Entry 5LNW (X-ray diffraction, 1.90 A resolution); this record covers chains A and D of the 4 polymer chains in the assembly.

# Chain A (and D)
Molecule: Pyridoxal 5'-phosphate synthase subunit PDX1.3
From: Arabidopsis thaliana
Notes: EC 4.3.3.6; fragment: PLP synthase subunit Pdx1.3; chain D of this document is another copy of the same molecule, construct and numbering; everything in this record applies to it too
UniProtKB: Q8L940 (PDX13_ARATH); residues 2-310 here correspond to UniProt positions 1-309 (UniProt number = residue number - 1)
Amino-acid sequence (316 residues; each row starts with the number of its first residue):
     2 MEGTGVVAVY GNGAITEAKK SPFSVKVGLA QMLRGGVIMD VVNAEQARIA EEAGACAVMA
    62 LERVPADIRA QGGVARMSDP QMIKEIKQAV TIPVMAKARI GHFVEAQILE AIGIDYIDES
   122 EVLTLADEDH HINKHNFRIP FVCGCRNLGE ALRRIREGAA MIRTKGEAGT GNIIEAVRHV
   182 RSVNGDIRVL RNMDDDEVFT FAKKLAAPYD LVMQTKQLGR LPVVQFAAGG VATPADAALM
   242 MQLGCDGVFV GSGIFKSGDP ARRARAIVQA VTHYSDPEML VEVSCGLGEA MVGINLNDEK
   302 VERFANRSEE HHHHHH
Unresolved in the structure: 2-21, 296-317 (chain D: 2-22, 257-260, 289-317)
Sequence notes: expression tag (311-317)
Curated features (UniProtKB/Swiss-Prot):
  - active site: Lys98 (Schiff-base intermediate with D-ribose 5-phosphate)
  - binding site (D-ribose 5-phosphate): Asp41, Gly170, Gly231, Gly252, Ser253
  - binding site (D-glyceraldehyde 3-phosphate): Arg182
  - modified residue: Met2 (N-acetylmethionine)
Covalent attachments: compound K8P linked to Lys98, Lys166
Small-molecule neighbours:
  - HG3 ([(2R)-2,3,3-tris(oxidanyl)propyl] dihydrogen phosphate): Ile101, Glu122, His132, Arg147, Glu151, Arg154, Arg155
  - HG3 / 5-O-phosphono-beta-D-ribofuranose: Ile101, Glu122, Leu126, Glu129, His132, Arg147, Glu151, Arg154, Arg155
  - K8P ([(2R,3R)-2,3-bis(oxidanyl)-3-[[(2S)-3-oxidanylidenepent-4-en-2-yl]amino]propyl] dihydrogen phosphate): Asp41, Met60, Pro66, Asp119, Ser121, Glu122, Val123, Arg164, Glu168, Ala169, Gly170, Ala229, Gly230, Gly231, Val232, Phe250, Val251, Gly252, Ser253, Gly254
  - 5-O-phosphono-beta-D-ribofuranose (RP5): Ile101, Glu122, Leu126, Glu129, His132, Arg147, Glu151, Arg154, Arg155
What the authors report for this chain:
  - binding site for K8P: Lys98, Lys166

# How chain A and chain D interact
Residue-residue contacts (25; chain A residue first):
  Asp130(A) - Thr201(D)  hydrogen bond (backbone-side chain)
  His131(A) - Glu198(D)
  His131(A) - Thr201(D)  hydrogen bond
  Asn134(A) - Asp197(D)  hydrogen bond
  Asn134(A) - Phe200(D)
  Asn137(A) - Asp197(D)
  Arg154(A) - Lys204(D)
  Arg157(A) - Phe200(D)
  Arg157(A) - Tyr210(D)
  Arg157(A) - Asp211(D)  salt bridge
  Glu158(A) - Phe200(D)
  Asp197(A) - Asn134(D)  hydrogen bond
  Asp197(A) - Asn137(D)
  Glu198(A) - His131(D)
  Phe200(A) - Asn134(D)
  Phe200(A) - Arg157(D)
  Phe200(A) - Glu158(D)
  Thr201(A) - Asp130(D)  hydrogen bond (side chain-backbone)
  Thr201(A) - His131(D)  hydrogen bond
  Lys204(A) - Arg154(D)
  Lys204(A) - Ala207(D)
  Ala207(A) - Lys204(D)
  Tyr210(A) - Arg157(D)
  Asp211(A) - Arg157(D)  salt bridge
  Asp211(A) - Asp211(D)
Interface residues without a listed pair, chain A (17 interface residues in all): His136, Pro209
Interface residues without a listed pair, chain D (16 interface residues in all): Pro209

# Summary
17 residues of chain A face 16 of chain D across their interface; the contacts include 6 hydrogen bonds and 2
salt bridges. Polar contacts include Arg157(A)-Asp211(D), Asp130(A)-Thr201(D) and His131(A)-Thr201(D). Chain A
binds 5-O-phosphono-beta-D-ribofuranose, compound HG3 and HG3 / 5-O-phosphono-beta-D-ribofuranose. From the
paper: a binding site for K8P at Lys98(A) and Lys166(A).
Both chains are Pyridoxal 5'-phosphate synthase subunit PDX1.3 (Arabidopsis thaliana). Entry 5LNW (Crystal
structure of Arabidopsis thaliana Pdx1-I320-G3P complex) was determined by X-ray diffraction together with
5LNS, 5LNT, 5LNU and 5LNV from the same study.
